PDB entry 4PT7 | X-ray diffraction, 2.35 A resolution | chains A and B of the 4 polymer chains in the assembly

[Chain A (and B)]
Molecule: Replication initiator A family protein
Organism: Staphylococcus aureus CA-347
Notes: fragment: terramer; chain B of this document is another copy of the same molecule, construct and numbering; everything in this record applies to it too
UniProtKB: R9YU73 (R9YU73_STAAU); numbering as in UniProt (aligned over 1-136)
Sequence (136 residues; numbered 1 to 136; the number before each row is that of its first residue):
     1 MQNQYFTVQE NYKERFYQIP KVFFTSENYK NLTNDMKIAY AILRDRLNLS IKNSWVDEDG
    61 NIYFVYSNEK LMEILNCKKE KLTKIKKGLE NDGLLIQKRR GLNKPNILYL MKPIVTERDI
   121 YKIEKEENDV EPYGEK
Disordered / not traced: 1, 133-136 (chain B: 1, 134-136)

[Chain A / chain B interface]
Residue-residue contacts (7; chain A residue first):
  Lys30(A) with Met72(B); Lys79(B)
  Asn31(A) with Asn68(B); Glu69(B); Lys79(B)
  Thr33(A) with Glu80(B)
  Asn34(A) with Glu80(B), hydrogen bond (backbone-side chain)
Other interface residues (no listed pair), chain A (6 interface residues in all): Leu32, Lys84
Other interface residues (no listed pair), chain B (6 interface residues in all): Lys87

[Overview]
The chain A/chain B interface involves 6 residues from each chain, with 1 hydrogen bond. Its one
hydrogen-bonded contact is Asn34(A)-Glu80(B).
Chain A and chain B are both Replication initiator A family protein (Staphylococcus aureus CA-347); the
structure, Structure of initiator, was determined by X-ray diffraction, deposited together with 5KBJ, 4PTA,
4PQK and 4PQL.
